2VGG - chains A and C of the 4 polymer chains in the assembly; structure by X-ray diffraction, 2.74 A resolution.

Chain A (and C):
Molecule: Pyruvate kinase isozymes R/L
From: Homo sapiens
Notes: EC 2.7.1.40; chain C of this document is another copy of the same molecule, construct and numbering; everything in this record applies to it too
Reference sequence: P30613 (KPYR_HUMAN); residues 47-574 here = UniProt positions 47-574
Sequence (528 residues; row label = number of the first residue in the row):
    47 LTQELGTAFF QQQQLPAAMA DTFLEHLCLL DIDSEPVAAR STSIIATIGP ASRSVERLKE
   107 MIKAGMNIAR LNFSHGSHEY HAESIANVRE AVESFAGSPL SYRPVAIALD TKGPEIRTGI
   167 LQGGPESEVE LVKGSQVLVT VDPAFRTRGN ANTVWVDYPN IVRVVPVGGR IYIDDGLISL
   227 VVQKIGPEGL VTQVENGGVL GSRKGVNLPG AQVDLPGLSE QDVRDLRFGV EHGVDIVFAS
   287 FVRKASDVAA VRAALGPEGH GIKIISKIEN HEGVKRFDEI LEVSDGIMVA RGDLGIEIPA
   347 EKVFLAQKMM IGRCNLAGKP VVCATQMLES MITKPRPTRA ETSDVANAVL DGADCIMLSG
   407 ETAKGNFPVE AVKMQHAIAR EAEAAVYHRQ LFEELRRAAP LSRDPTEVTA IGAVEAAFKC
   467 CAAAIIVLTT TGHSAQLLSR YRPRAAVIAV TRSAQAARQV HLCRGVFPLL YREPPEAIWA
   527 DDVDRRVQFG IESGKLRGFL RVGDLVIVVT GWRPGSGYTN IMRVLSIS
Unresolved in the structure: 47-63, 230-233, 574 (chain C: 47-57, 64-65, 574)
Construct notes: engineered mutation His479 (Arg in P30613)
Metal / ion sites: K+: Ser120, Asp156, Thr157, Ser286; Mn2+: Glu315, Asp339 (together with 2-phosphoglycolic acid)
Residues lining bound ligands:
  - 1,6-di-O-phosphono-beta-D-fructofuranose (FBP): Leu474, Thr475, Thr476, Thr477, Gly478, His479, Ser480, Arg498, Trp525, Arg532, Thr556, Gly557, Trp558, Arg559, Pro560, Gly561, Ser562, Gly563, Tyr564, Thr565
  - 2-phosphoglycolic acid: Arg116, Ser286, Phe287, Lys313, Glu315, Met334, Ala336, Arg337, Gly338, Asp339, Thr371
From the paper describing this entry:
  - disease-associated variants - R479H: unchanged catalytic activity
  - mutagenesis - R479H: unchanged catalytic activity
  - disease-associated variants - G332S, G364D, D390N, R479H, R486W, R504L, R532W (citing earlier work)
  - disease-associated variants - G332S (9-fold), G364D (3-fold): decreased catalytic activity
  - disease-associated variants - G332S, G364D, R504L, R532W: decreased stability
  - disease-associated variants - D390N: abolished catalytic activity
  - disease-associated variants - D390N: unchanged stability
  - disease-associated variants - R532W: abolished binding to 1,6-di-O-phosphono-beta-D-fructofuranose
  - mutagenesis - G332S (9-fold), G364D (3-fold), R486W: decreased catalytic activity
  - mutagenesis - G332S, G364D, R504L, R532W: decreased stability
  - mutagenesis - R486W: increased stability
  - mutagenesis - D390N: abolished catalytic activity
  - mutagenesis - D390N: unchanged stability
  - mutagenesis - R532W: abolished binding to 1,6-di-O-phosphono-beta-D-fructofuranose

Chain A / chain C interface:
Residue-residue contacts - 95 pairs, chain A then chain C:
  Thr68(A) - Glu440(C)
  Phe69(A) - Gln436(C)
  Phe69(A) - Glu440(C)  hydrogen bond (backbone-side chain)
  Leu70(A) - Leu362(C)  hydrophobic
  Leu70(A) - Glu440(C)  hydrogen bond (backbone-side chain)
  Leu73(A) - Met355(C)
  Cys74(A) - Met355(C)
  Cys74(A) - Arg359(C)  hydrogen bond (backbone-side chain)
  Leu76(A) - Leu351(C)  hydrophobic
  Leu76(A) - Met355(C)
  Asp77(A) - Lys321(C)  salt bridge
  Ile78(A) - His317(C)
  Ile78(A) - Val320(C)  hydrophobic
  Ile78(A) - Lys348(C)  hydrogen bond (backbone-side chain)
  Asp79(A) - His317(C)  salt bridge
  Tyr218(A) - Arg382(C)  hydrogen bond
  Asp221(A) - Arg385(C)
  Gly222(A) - Arg382(C)
  Leu223(A) - Lys380(C)
  Leu223(A) - Pro381(C)
  Asn242(A) - Pro381(C)
  His317(A) - Ile78(C)
  His317(A) - Asp79(C)  salt bridge
  Val320(A) - Ile78(C)  hydrophobic
  Lys321(A) - Asp77(C)  salt bridge
  Lys321(A) - Asp79(C)
  Arg337(A) - Arg385(C)  hydrogen bond (backbone-side chain)
  Arg337(A) - Ser389(C)
  Gly338(A) - Arg385(C)  hydrogen bond (backbone-side chain)
  Gly341(A) - Arg385(C)
  Ile342(A) - Arg385(C)
  Ala346(A) - Thr388(C)
  Ala346(A) - Met420(C)  hydrophobic
  Glu347(A) - Met420(C)
  Glu347(A) - Ala423(C)
  Glu347(A) - Ile424(C)
  Glu347(A) - Glu427(C)
  Lys348(A) - Ile78(C)  hydrogen bond (side chain-backbone)
  Lys348(A) - Ser80(C)
  Lys348(A) - Glu81(C)  salt bridge
  Lys348(A) - Glu427(C)  salt bridge
  Phe350(A) - Ala392(C)  hydrophobic
  Phe350(A) - Leu396(C)  hydrophobic
  Phe350(A) - Glu427(C)
  Phe350(A) - Ala428(C)  hydrophobic
  Leu351(A) - Gln60(C)
  Leu351(A) - Leu76(C)  hydrophobic
  Leu351(A) - Glu427(C)
  Ala352(A) - Ile78(C)  hydrophobic
  Lys354(A) - Leu73(C)
  Lys354(A) - Asn393(C)  hydrogen bond
  Lys354(A) - Leu396(C)
  Met355(A) - Leu73(C)
  Met355(A) - Cys74(C)
  Met355(A) - Leu76(C)
  Gly358(A) - Cys74(C)
  Arg359(A) - Cys74(C)  hydrogen bond (side chain-backbone)
  Leu362(A) - Leu70(C)  hydrophobic
  Thr371(A) - Arg385(C)
  Gln372(A) - Thr384(C)
  Gln372(A) - Arg385(C)  hydrogen bond (side chain-backbone)
  Gln372(A) - Ala386(C)
  Lys380(A) - Leu223(C)
  Arg382(A) - Tyr218(C)
  Arg382(A) - Gly222(C)
  Arg382(A) - Leu223(C)
  Thr384(A) - Gln372(C)
  Arg385(A) - Arg337(C)  hydrogen bond (side chain-backbone)
  Arg385(A) - Gly338(C)  hydrogen bond (side chain-backbone)
  Arg385(A) - Gly341(C)
  Arg385(A) - Ile342(C)
  Arg385(A) - Gln372(C)  hydrogen bond
  Ala386(A) - Gln372(C)
  Ala386(A) - Asp390(C)
  Thr388(A) - Ala346(C)
  Ser389(A) - Arg337(C)
  Ser389(A) - Asp390(C)  hydrogen bond
  Asp390(A) - Ala386(C)
  Asp390(A) - Ser389(C)  hydrogen bond
  Ala392(A) - Phe350(C)  hydrophobic
  Asn393(A) - Lys354(C)  hydrogen bond
  Asn393(A) - Asn393(C)
  Leu396(A) - Phe350(C)  hydrophobic
  Met420(A) - Glu347(C)
  Ala423(A) - Glu347(C)
  Glu427(A) - Glu347(C)
  Glu427(A) - Lys348(C)  salt bridge
  Glu427(A) - Phe350(C)
  Glu427(A) - Leu351(C)
  Ala428(A) - Phe350(C)
  Gln436(A) - Gln436(C)
  Glu440(A) - Thr68(C)
  Glu440(A) - Phe69(C)  hydrogen bond (side chain-backbone)
  Glu440(A) - Leu70(C)  hydrogen bond (side chain-backbone)
  Leu441(A) - Leu70(C)  hydrophobic
Other interface residues (no listed pair), chain A (63 interface residues in all): Ser80, Glu81, Lys179, Gly243, Ile344, Met373, Glu375, Pro381, Glu387, Ile424, Ala431
Other interface residues (no listed pair), chain C (64 interface residues in all): Leu75, Pro82, Asp221, Asn242, Ala352, Gly358, Thr371, Met373, Glu387, Phe413, Glu416, Ala431, Leu441

Summary:
63 residues of chain A and 64 residues of chain C are in contact, with 19 hydrogen bonds and 7 salt bridges.
Polar pairs include Asp77(A)-Lys321(C), Asp79(A)-His317(C) and Lys348(A)-Glu81(C). The paper reports that
G332S, G364D and R504L of chain A, among others, reduce stability; G332S, G364D and R486W of chain A reduce
catalytic activity.
Chain A and chain C are both Pyruvate kinase isozymes R/L (Homo sapiens); the structure, Human erythrocyte
pyruvate kinase: R479H mutant, was determined by X-ray diffraction, deposited together with 2VGB, 2VGF and
2VGI.
